PDB entry 4UNT | X-ray diffraction, 2.70 A resolution | chains C and F of the 8 polymer chains in the assembly

[Chain C (and F)]
Protein: Ig lambda chain V-II region mgc
Source organism: Homo sapiens
Notes: fragment: light-chain variable domain, residues 1-110; chain F of this document is another copy of the same molecule, construct and numbering; everything in this record applies to it too
UniProt: P01709 (LV206_HUMAN); numbering as in UniProt (aligned over 1-110)
Sequence (111 residues; each row starts with the number of its first residue; numbering starts at 0):
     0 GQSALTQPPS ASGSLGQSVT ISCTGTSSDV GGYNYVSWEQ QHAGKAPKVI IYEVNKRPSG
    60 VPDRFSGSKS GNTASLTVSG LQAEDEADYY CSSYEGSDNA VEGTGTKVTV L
Not modelled in the structure: 0-1
Sequence notes: expression tag (0); engineered mutation Glu38 (Tyr in P01709), Ala99 (Phe in P01709), Glu101 (Phe in P01709)
Cystine bridges: Cys22-Cys90

[Chain C / chain F interface]
Contacting residue pairs (17; chain C residue first):
  Ser2(C) - Ser58(F)
  Ser26(C) - Asn54(F)
  Ser26(C) - Lys55(F)
  Ser27(C) - Tyr51(F)
  Ser27(C) - Lys55(F)
  Ser27(C) - Arg56(F)  hydrogen bond (side chain-backbone)
  Tyr32(C) - Glu52(F)
  Tyr32(C) - Lys55(F)  hydrogen bond
  Glu94(C) - Ser58(F)
  Gly95(C) - Tyr51(F)  hydrogen bond (backbone-side chain)
  Ser96(C) - Tyr51(F)  hydrogen bond (backbone-side chain)
  Asp97(C) - Val48(F)
  Asp97(C) - Tyr51(F)
  Asp97(C) - Pro57(F)
  Glu101(C) - Pro46(F)
  Gly102(C) - Ala45(F)
  Thr103(C) - Ala45(F)

[Summary]
11 residues of chain C and 10 residues of chain F are in contact, with 4 hydrogen bonds. Polar pairs include
Ser27(C)-Arg56(F), Tyr32(C)-Lys55(F) and Gly95(C)-Tyr51(F).
Both chains are Ig lambda chain V-II region mgc (Homo sapiens). Entry 4UNT (Induced monomer of the Mcg
variable domain) was determined by X-ray diffraction together with 4UNU and 4UNV from the same study.
